Entry 7WXX (X-ray diffraction, 1.50 A resolution); this record covers chains A and B.

== Chain A ==
Name: Matrilysin
Source organism: Homo sapiens
Notes: EC 3.4.24.23
UniProt: P09237 (MMP7_HUMAN); residue numbers follow UniProt; this construct covers 95-267
Amino-acid sequence (175 residues; row label = number of the first residue in the row):
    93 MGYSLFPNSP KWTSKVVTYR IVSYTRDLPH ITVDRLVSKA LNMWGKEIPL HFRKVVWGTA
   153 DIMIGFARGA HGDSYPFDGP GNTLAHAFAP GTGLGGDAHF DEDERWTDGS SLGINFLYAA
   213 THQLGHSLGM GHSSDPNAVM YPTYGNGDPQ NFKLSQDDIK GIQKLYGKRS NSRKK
Unresolved in the structure: 93, 237-241, 263-267
Construct notes: initiating methionine (93); expression tag (94); engineered mutation Gln-215 (Glu in P09237)
Metal / ion sites: Ca2+ site 1: Asp-153, Gly-185, Gly-187, Asp-189; Zn2+ site 1: His-163, Asp-165, His-178, His-191; Ca2+ site 2: Asp-170, Gly-171, Gly-173, Thr-175, Asp-193, Glu-196; Zn2+ site 2: His-214, His-218, His-224
Curated features (UniProtKB/Swiss-Prot):
  - binding site (Ca(2+)): Asp-153, Asp-170, Gly-171, Gly-173, Thr-175, Gly-185, Gly-187, Asp-189, Asp-193, Glu-196
  - binding site (Zn(2+)): His-163, Asp-165, His-178, His-191, His-214, His-218, His-224

== Chain B ==
Name: Peptide Inhibitor
Amino-acid sequence (7 residues; numbered 1 to 7; the number before each row is that of its first residue):
     1 XXGLVXX
Modified positions: 7SF (4-chloranyl-3-(trifluoromethyl)benzenesulfonic acid) at position 1, GGL (gamma-L-glutamic acid) at position 2, EOE (beta3-proline) at position 6, NH2 (amino group) at position 7

== How chain A and chain B interact ==
Residue-residue contacts - 28 pairs, chain A then chain B:
  Phe-98(A) / Gly-3(B)
  Phe-98(A) / Leu-4(B)
  Tyr-167(A) / Leu-4(B)  hydrophobic
  Thr-175(A) / 7SF_1(B)
  Leu-176(A) / 7SF_1(B)
  Ala-177(A) / 7SF_1(B)
  Ala-177(A) / GGL_2(B)  hydrogen bond (backbone-backbone)
  His-178(A) / GGL_2(B)
  His-178(A) / Leu-4(B)
  Ala-179(A) / GGL_2(B)
  Ala-179(A) / Gly-3(B)
  Ala-179(A) / Leu-4(B)  hydrogen bond (backbone-backbone)
  Phe-180(A) / Leu-4(B)
  Phe-180(A) / EOE_6(B)
  Ala-181(A) / Leu-4(B)  hydrogen bond (backbone-backbone)
  Ala-181(A) / EOE_6(B)
  Leu-186(A) / EOE_6(B)
  Gly-187(A) / EOE_6(B)
  Tyr-210(A) / 7SF_1(B)
  Ala-211(A) / 7SF_1(B)
  His-214(A) / 7SF_1(B)
  His-214(A) / GGL_2(B)
  Gln-215(A) / 7SF_1(B)
  His-218(A) / GGL_2(B)  hydrogen bond (side chain-backbone)
  His-218(A) / Gly-3(B)
  His-224(A) / GGL_2(B)  hydrogen bond (side chain-backbone)
  Pro-234(A) / 7SF_1(B)
  Tyr-236(A) / 7SF_1(B)
Also at the interface, not in a pair above, chain A (24 interface residues in all): Asn-174, Thr-184, Trp-198, Ile-206, Thr-235
Also at the interface, not in a pair above, chain B (7 interface residues in all): Val-5, NH2_7

== In short ==
Chain A and chain B form an interface of 24 and 7 residues respectively; the contacts include 5 hydrogen
bonds. Among the polar pairs are His-218(A)/GGL_2(B), His-224(A)/GGL_2(B) and Ala-177(A)/GGL_2(B). UniProt
lists 10 Ca2+-binding residues and 7 Zn2+-binding residues on chain A.
Here chain A is Matrilysin (Homo sapiens) and chain B is Peptide Inhibitor. Entry 7WXX (Crystal structure of
human MMP-7 in complex with inhibitor) was determined by X-ray diffraction.
